6X0C - chains A and B; structure by X-ray diffraction, 1.45 A resolution.

[Chain A]
Name: Tryptophan synthase alpha chain
Source organism: Salmonella typhimurium (strain LT2 / SGSC1412 / ATCC 700720)
Notes: EC 4.2.1.20
UniProt: P00929 (TRPA_SALTY); residue numbers follow UniProt; this construct covers 1-268
Amino-acid sequence (268 residues; numbered 1 to 268; the number before each row is that of its first residue):
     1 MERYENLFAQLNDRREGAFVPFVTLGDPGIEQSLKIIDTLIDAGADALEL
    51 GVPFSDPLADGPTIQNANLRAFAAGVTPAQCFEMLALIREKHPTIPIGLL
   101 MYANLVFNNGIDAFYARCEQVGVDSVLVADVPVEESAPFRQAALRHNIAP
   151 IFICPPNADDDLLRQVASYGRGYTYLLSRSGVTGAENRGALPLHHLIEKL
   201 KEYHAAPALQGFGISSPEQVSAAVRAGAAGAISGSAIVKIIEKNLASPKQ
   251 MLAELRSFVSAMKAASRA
Not modelled in the structure: 178-192
UniProt features mapped onto this chain:
  - active site (Proton acceptor): E49, D60
Residues lining bound ligands: benzimidazole (BZI): F22, E49, A59, D60, I64, L100, A129, I153, Y175

[Chain B]
Name: Tryptophan synthase beta chain
Source organism: Salmonella typhimurium (strain LT2 / SGSC1412 / ATCC 700720)
Notes: EC 4.2.1.20
UniProt: P0A2K1 (TRPB_SALTY); residue numbers follow UniProt; this construct covers 1-397
Amino-acid sequence (397 residues; numbered 1 to 397; the number before each row is that of its first residue):
     1 MTTLLNPYFGEFGGMYVPQILMPALNQLEEAFVSAQKDPEFQAQFADLLK
    51 NYAGRPTALTKCQNITAGTRTTLYLKREDLLHGGAHKTNQVLGQALLAKR
   101 MGKSEIIAETGAGAHGVASALASALLGLKCRIYMGAKDVERQSPNVFRMR
   151 LMGAEVIPVHSGSATLKDACNEALRDWSGSYETAHYMLGTAAGPHPYPTI
   201 VREFQRMIGEETKAQILDKEGRLPDAVIACVGGGSNAIGMFADFINDTSV
   251 GLIGVEPGGHGIETGEHGAPLKHGRVGIYFGMKAPMMQTADGQIEESYSI
   301 SAGLDFPSVGPQHAYLNSIGRADYVSITDDEALEAFKTLCRHEGIIPALE
   351 SSHALAHALKMMREQPEKEQLLVVNLSGRGDKDIFTVHDILKARGEI
Not modelled in the structure: 1, 396-397
Construct notes: engineered mutation A114 (Gln in P0A2K1)
UniProt features mapped onto this chain:
  - modified residue: K87 (N6-(pyridoxal phosphate)lysine)
Bound ions: Cs+ site 1: T66, T69, T71; Cs+ site 2: V231, G232, E256, G268, L304, F306, S308
Residues lining bound ligands:
  - 0JO (2-{[(E)-{3-hydroxy-2-methyl-5-[(phosphonooxy)methyl]pyridin-4-yl}methylidene]amino}prop-2-enoic acid): A85, H86, K87, T110, G111, A112, G113, A114, H115, L166, G189, T190, C230, V231, G232, G233, G234, S235, N236, G303, L304, A348, E350, S351, S377, G378
  - benzimidazole (BZI), molecule 1: T3, L4, L5, N6, P7
  - benzimidazole (BZI), molecule 2: K87, E109, H115, L166, C170, G189, T190, G232, G233, G303, F306

[How chain A and chain B interact]
Residue-residue contacts - 53 pairs, chain A then chain B:
  P53(A) with Q293(B), hydrogen bond (backbone-side chain)
  F54(A) with G292(B); Q293(B)
  S55(A) with Q293(B), hydrogen bond (backbone-side chain); I294(B), hydrogen bond (side chain-backbone)
  D56(A) with K167(B), salt bridge; D168(B); N171(B); Y279(B); I294(B)
  P57(A) with R175(B), hydrogen bond (backbone-side chain)
  L58(A) with R175(B)
  D60(A) with R175(B)
  Q65(A) with S161(B), hydrogen bond; R175(B)
  F72(A) with Q293(B)
  T77(A) with D291(B)
  P78(A) with Q293(B)
  A103(A) with I278(B), hydrophobic
  N104(A) with G277(B); I278(B), hydrogen bond (side chain-backbone); Q288(B), hydrogen bond; G292(B), hydrogen bond (side chain-backbone)
  L105(A) with D291(B); G292(B)
  F107(A) with V276(B); I278(B), hydrophobic; K283(B)
  N108(A) with R275(B), hydrogen bond; Q288(B); A290(B), hydrogen bond (side chain-backbone); D291(B); G292(B)
  A129(A) with P18(B)
  D130(A) with Y16(B); V17(B), hydrogen bond (backbone-backbone); P18(B)
  P132(A) with M15(B); V17(B); Q19(B); M22(B), hydrophobic
  V133(A) with Q19(B), hydrogen bond (backbone-side chain)
  E134(A) with Q19(B), hydrogen bond; M22(B)
  E135(A) with Y8(B), hydrogen bond; G14(B); M15(B), hydrogen bond (side chain-backbone); Y16(B)
  P155(A) with Q19(B)
  N157(A) with I20(B), hydrogen bond (side chain-backbone); P23(B); Y181(B), hydrogen bond
  L162(A) with Q19(B)
Also at the interface, not in a pair above, chain A (30 interface residues in all): A59, N109, V131, F139, I153
Also at the interface, not in a pair above, chain B (32 interface residues in all): T2, L174, M286, T289

[Overview]
The interface between chain A and chain B involves 30 residues on one side and 32 on the other; the contacts
include 17 hydrogen bonds and 1 salt bridge. Polar pairs include D56(A)-K167(B), P53(A)-Q293(B) and
S55(A)-Q293(B). Chain A binds benzimidazole.
Here chain A is Tryptophan synthase alpha chain and chain B is Tryptophan synthase beta chain, both from
Salmonella typhimurium (strain LT2 / SGSC1412 / ATCC 700720). Entry 6X0C (Tryptophan Synthase mutant
beta-Q114A in complex with Cesium ion at the metal coordination site and aminoacrylate ...) was determined by
X-ray diffraction.
